Entry 3H7Y (X-ray diffraction, 2.22 A resolution); this record covers chain A.

[Chain A]
Molecule: Bacilysin biosynthesis protein bacB
Source organism: Bacillus subtilis
Reference sequence: P39639 (BACB_BACSU); residues 1-235 here = UniProt positions 1-235
Amino-acid sequence (243 residues; each row starts with the number of its first residue):
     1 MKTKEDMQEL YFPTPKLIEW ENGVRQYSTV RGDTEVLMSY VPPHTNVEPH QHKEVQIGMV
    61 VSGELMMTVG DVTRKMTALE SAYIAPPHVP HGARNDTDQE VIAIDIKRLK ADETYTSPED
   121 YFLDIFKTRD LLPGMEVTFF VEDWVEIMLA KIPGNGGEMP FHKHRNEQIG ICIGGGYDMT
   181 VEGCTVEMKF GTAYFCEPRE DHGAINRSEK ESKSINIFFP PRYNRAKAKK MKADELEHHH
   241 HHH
Unresolved in the structure: 1-5, 226-243
Sequence notes: expression tag (236-243)
Curated features (UniProtKB/Swiss-Prot):
  - binding site (a divalent metal cation): His50, His52, Gln56, His91, His162, His164, Gln168, His202
  - binding site (substrate): Tyr223
  - mutagenesis: Lys107 (K107A: Significant decrease of isomerase activity)
Metal / ion sites: Co2+ site 1: His50, His52, Gln56, His91; Co2+ site 2: His162, His164, Gln168, His202 (together with 3-phenylpyruvic acid)
Ligand contacts: 3-phenylpyruvic acid (PPY): Leu131, Met148, Ala150, Ile152, Met159, His162, His164, Gln168, Tyr177, Met179, Tyr194, His202, Ala204, Ser214, Asn216, Phe218, Arg222, Tyr223
Reported in the primary citation:
  - binding site for 3-phenylpyruvic acid: Tyr223
  - mutagenesis - K107A: decreased catalytic activity

[Summary]
Chain A binds 3-phenylpyruvic acid. His50, His52, Gln56 and His91 coordinate Co2+ site 1. His162, His164,
Gln168 and His202 form the Co2+ site 2. Curated annotation (UniProt) lists 8 divalent metal cation-binding
residues, substrate-binding residue Tyr223 and one mutagenesis site. The paper reports a binding site for
3-phenylpyruvic acid at Tyr223; K107A reduces catalytic activity.
Chain A is Bacilysin biosynthesis protein bacB (Bacillus subtilis); the structure, Crystal structure of BacB,
an enzyme involved in Bacilysin synthesis, in tetragonal form, was determined by X-ray diffraction (same
publication as 3H7J).
